Entry 1PH7 (X-ray diffraction, 2.90 A resolution); this record covers chains G and A of the 5 polymer chains in the assembly.

# Chain G
Molecule: 13-nt DNA strand
Sequence (13 nucleotides; numbered 1 to 13; the number before each row is that of its first residue):
     1 GGGGTTTTGG GGT
Disordered / not traced: 13
Metal / ion sites: Na+ site 1: DG2, DG11 (shared with 2 residues of chain H); Na+ site 2: DG3, DG10 (shared with 3 residues of chain H); Na+ site 3: DG12 (shared with 3 residues of chain H)

# Chain A
Molecule: Telomere-binding protein alpha subunit
From: Sterkiella nova
Reference sequence: P29549 (TEBA_OXYNO); numbering as in UniProt (aligned over 36-495)
Chain sequence (460 residues; row label = number of the first residue in the row):
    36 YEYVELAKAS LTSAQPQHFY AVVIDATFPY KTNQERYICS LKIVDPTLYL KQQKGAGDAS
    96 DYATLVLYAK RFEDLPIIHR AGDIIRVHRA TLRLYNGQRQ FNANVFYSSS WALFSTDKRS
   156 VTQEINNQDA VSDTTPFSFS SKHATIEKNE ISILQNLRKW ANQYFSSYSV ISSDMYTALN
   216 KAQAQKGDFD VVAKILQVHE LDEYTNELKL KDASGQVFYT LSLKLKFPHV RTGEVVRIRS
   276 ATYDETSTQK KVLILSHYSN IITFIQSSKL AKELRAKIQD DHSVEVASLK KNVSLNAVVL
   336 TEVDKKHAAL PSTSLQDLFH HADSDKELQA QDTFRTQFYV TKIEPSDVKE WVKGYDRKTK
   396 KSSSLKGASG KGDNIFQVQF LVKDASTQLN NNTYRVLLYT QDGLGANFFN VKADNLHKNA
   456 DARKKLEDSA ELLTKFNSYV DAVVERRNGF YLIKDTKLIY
Swiss-Prot annotation at these positions:
  - natural variant: Ala311 (A311S: In S version), Asp456 (D456E: In S version)
Reported in the primary citation:
  - binding site for the 11-nt DNA strand: Tyr239

# Interface between chain G and chain A
Residue-residue contacts - 8 pairs, chain G then chain A:
  DG3(G) - Lys105(A)  hydrogen bond to the phosphate
  DG4(G) - Arg71(A)  salt bridge to the phosphate
  DG4(G) - Lys105(A)  salt bridge to the phosphate
  DG4(G) - Phe141(A)  phosphate contact
  DG4(G) - Tyr142(A)  hydrogen bond to the base
  DT5(G) - Asn139(A)  hydrogen bond to the phosphate
  DT5(G) - Phe141(A)  phosphate contact
  DT5(G) - Tyr142(A)  sugar contact
Other interface residues (no listed pair), chain G (4 interface residues in all): DT7

# Summary
4 residues of chain G and 5 residues of chain A are in contact; the contacts include 3 hydrogen bonds and 2
salt bridges. Polar pairs include DG4(G)-Tyr142(A), DG3(G)-Lys105(A) and DT5(G)-Asn139(A). DG2(G) and DG11(G)
coordinate Na+ site 1. The paper reports a binding site for the 11-nt DNA strand at Tyr239(A).
Here chain G is a 13-nt DNA strand and chain A is Telomere-binding protein alpha subunit (Sterkiella nova).
Entry 1PH7 (Crystal structure of the oxytricha nova telomere end-binding protein complexed with noncognate
ssdna ggggttttgigg) was determined by X-ray diffraction together with 1PA6, 1PH1, 1PH2, 1PH3, 1PH5, 1PH6 and 3
further entries from the same study.
